Entry 6UT8 (electron microscopy, 3.68 A resolution); this record covers chains B and G of the 7 polymer chains in the assembly.

[Chain B]
Protein: GTPase subunit of restriction endonuclease
Source organism: Thermococcus gammatolerans
UniProtKB: C5A3Z3 (C5A3Z3_THEGJ); residue numbers follow UniProt; this construct covers 186-613
Sequence (428 residues; each row starts with the number of its first residue):
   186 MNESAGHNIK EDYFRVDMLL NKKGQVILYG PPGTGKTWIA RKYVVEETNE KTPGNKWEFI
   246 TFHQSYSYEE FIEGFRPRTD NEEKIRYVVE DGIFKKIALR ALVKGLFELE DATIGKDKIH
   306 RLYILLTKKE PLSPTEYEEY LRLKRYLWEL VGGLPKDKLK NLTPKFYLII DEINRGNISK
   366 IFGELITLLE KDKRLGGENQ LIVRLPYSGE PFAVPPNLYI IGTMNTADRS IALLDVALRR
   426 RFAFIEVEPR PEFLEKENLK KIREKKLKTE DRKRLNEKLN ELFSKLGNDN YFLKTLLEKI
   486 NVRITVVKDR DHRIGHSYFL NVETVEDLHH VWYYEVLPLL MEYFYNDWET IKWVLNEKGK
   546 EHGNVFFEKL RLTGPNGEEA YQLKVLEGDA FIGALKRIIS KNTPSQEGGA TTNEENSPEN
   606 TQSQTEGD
Not modelled in the structure: 186-192, 585-613
Metal / ion sites: Mg2+: Thr222 (together with GTP-gamma-S)
Small-molecule neighbours: GTP-gamma-S (GSP; 5'-guanosine-diphosphate-monothiophosphate): Pro217, Gly218, Thr219, Gly220, Lys221, Thr222, Trp223, Asp356, Glu357, Asn410, Arg435, Phe438, Ile447, Lys450, His501, Ser502, Leu505
Reported in the primary citation:
  - mutagenesis - R360A, R414A, D420A, R424A, E527A, Y530A: increased catalytic activity
  - mutagenesis - K221A, T222A, D356A, N410A, D413A, R425A, R426A: decreased catalytic activity
  - mutagenesis - W223A, D356A, R425A, R426A: decreased stability
  - mutagenesis - W223A: abolished catalytic activity
  - mutagenesis - N410A, D413A: abolished catalytic activity with McrBC 5-methylcytosine restriction system component (chain G)
  - mutagenesis - E375A, D377A, K378A: unchanged catalytic activity

[Chain G]
Protein: McrBC 5-methylcytosine restriction system component
Source organism: Thermococcus gammatolerans
UniProtKB: C5A3Z2 (C5A3Z2_THEGJ); residues 1-458 here = UniProt positions 1-458
Sequence (458 residues; numbered 1 to 458; the number before each row is that of its first residue):
     1 MPRLTTITLY EHDEKRYRDI AGDKKAIQDA LIKLNKQFKK DFKKLDRSED NSDTEDTIDE
    61 SKGVVEVYAN KIKARHYVGF AAVDNVFLQI LPKVFKPKKE QTQETQEDTW EPILAFIRML
   121 DMAYGLKIKD HDLAYLQGRN LRPNLYEVFI YLFAKSLWSE VQRGYHREYV EVHREEKFLR
   181 GKLLMSRQIR KLPHQLNTFS VEVHELIEDN LLNRIFYASV REALRRTTWG LNRKLLGELM
   241 LAFDGITPIH LRTEHFERVH FTRLNERFRR PFELAKLLFM PASGKGRSRE VSGFFVDMNK
   301 LFERFIERVL VRNLPPEYKL FYQESYPFLK NQNGSSQKPD YVVRKGNTPV VVLDAKYREL
   361 KERIPSSDML RQLYVYSRIW GYKTSHENDS KPPAVIVIPS SSTYNQGLPD KPLEFEFFDE
   421 RKLFIVAYNM DYVKTGAIFK ADKNFRRSLN NIIGKLNT
Not modelled in the structure: 1-4, 99-106, 281-289, 329-334, 381-392, 454-458
Reported in the primary citation:
  - catalytic residues: Asp340, Asp354, Lys356 (proposed by the authors, not directly observed)
  - mutagenesis - R263A: abolished catalytic activity
  - mutagenesis - R263K: decreased catalytic activity on stimulatory effect

[Interface between chain B and chain G]
Pairs across the interface (4; chain B residue first):
  Glu254(B) with His194(G)
  Phe260(B) with Leu192(G); His194(G)
  Tyr272(B) with Pro193(G)
Interface residues without a listed pair, chain B (5 interface residues in all): Arg261, Glu534
Interface residues without a listed pair, chain G (5 interface residues in all): Lys43, Gln195

[In short]
Chain B and chain G each contribute 5 residues to their interface. Ligands of chain B: GTP-gamma-S. The paper
reports catalytic residues Asp340(G), Asp354(G) and Lys356(G); K221A, T222A and D356A of chain B, among
others, reduce catalytic activity; 19 substitutions were tested in all.
Here chain B is GTPase subunit of restriction endonuclease and chain G is McrBC 5-methylcytosine restriction
system component, both from Thermococcus gammatolerans. Entry 6UT8 (Refined half-complex from tetradecameric
assembly of Thermococcus gammatolerans McrB AAA+ hexamers with bound McrC) was determined by electron
microscopy (same publication as 6UT3, 6UT4, 6UT5, 6UT6 and 6UT7).
